1TWF - chains C and K of the 10 polymer chains in the assembly; structure by X-ray diffraction, 2.30 A resolution.

== Chain C ==
Protein: DNA-directed RNA polymerase II 45 kDa polypeptide
Organism: Saccharomyces cerevisiae
Notes: EC 2.7.7.6
UniProt: P16370 (RPB3_YEAST); residue numbers follow UniProt; this construct covers 1-318
Amino-acid sequence (318 residues; row label = number of the first residue in the row):
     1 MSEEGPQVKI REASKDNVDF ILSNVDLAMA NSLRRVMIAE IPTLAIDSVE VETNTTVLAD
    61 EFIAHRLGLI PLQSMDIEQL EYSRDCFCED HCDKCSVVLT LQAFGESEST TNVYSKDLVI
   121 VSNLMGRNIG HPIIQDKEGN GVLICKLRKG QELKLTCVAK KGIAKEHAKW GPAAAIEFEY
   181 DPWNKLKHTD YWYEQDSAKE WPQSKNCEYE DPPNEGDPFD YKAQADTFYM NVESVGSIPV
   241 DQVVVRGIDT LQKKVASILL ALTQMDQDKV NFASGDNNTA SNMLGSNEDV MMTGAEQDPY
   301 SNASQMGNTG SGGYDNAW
Unresolved in the structure: 1-2, 269-318
Metal / ion sites: Zn2+: Cys-86, Cys-88, Cys-92, Cys-95
UniProt features mapped onto this chain:
  - binding site (Zn(2+)): Cys-86, Cys-88, Cys-92, Cys-95
  - modified residue: Ser-2 (N-acetylserine)

== Chain K ==
Protein: DNA-directed RNA polymerase II 13.6 kDa polypeptide
Organism: Saccharomyces cerevisiae
Notes: EC 2.7.7.6
UniProt: P38902 (RPB11_YEAST); residues 1-120 here = UniProt positions 1-120
Amino-acid sequence (120 residues; row label = number of the first residue in the row):
     1 MNAPDRFELF LLGEGESKLK IDPDTKAPNA VVITFEKEDH TLGNLIRAEL LNDRKVLFAA
    61 YKVEHPFFAR FKLRIQTTEG YDPKDALKNA CNSIINKLGA LKTNFETEWN LQTLAADDAF
Unresolved in the structure: 115-120

== Interface between chain C and chain K ==
Residue-residue contacts (75; chain C residue first):
  Glu-3(C) / Thr-103(K)
  Glu-3(C) / Asn-104(K)
  Glu-4(C) / Ala-100(K)
  Pro-6(C) / Lys-97(K)
  Pro-6(C) / Leu-101(K)  hydrophobic
  Pro-6(C) / Asn-104(K)
  Gln-7(C) / Asn-104(K)  hydrogen bond
  Val-8(C) / Leu-101(K)  hydrophobic
  Val-8(C) / Asn-104(K)
  Val-8(C) / Phe-105(K)  hydrophobic
  Val-8(C) / Glu-108(K)
  Ile-10(C) / Glu-108(K)
  Ile-10(C) / Trp-109(K)  hydrophobic
  Ile-10(C) / Gln-112(K)
  Ala-13(C) / Trp-109(K)  hydrophobic
  Ala-13(C) / Leu-114(K)
  Ser-14(C) / Trp-109(K)
  Ser-14(C) / Leu-114(K)  hydrogen bond (backbone-backbone)
  Val-18(C) / Trp-109(K)  hydrophobic
  Leu-22(C) / Leu-101(K)  hydrophobic
  Asp-26(C) / Asn-52(K)  hydrogen bond
  Asp-26(C) / Lys-97(K)  salt bridge
  Ala-28(C) / Asn-44(K)
  Ala-28(C) / Ala-48(K)  hydrophobic
  Met-29(C) / Leu-45(K)  hydrophobic
  Met-29(C) / Lys-97(K)
  Met-29(C) / Leu-98(K)  hydrophobic
  Ser-32(C) / Thr-41(K)  hydrogen bond (side chain-backbone)
  Ser-32(C) / Leu-45(K)
  Arg-35(C) / Asp-39(K)  salt bridge
  Arg-35(C) / His-40(K)
  Arg-35(C) / Thr-41(K)  hydrogen bond
  Val-36(C) / Thr-41(K)
  Arg-84(C) / Phe-10(K)
  Arg-84(C) / Leu-11(K)
  Lys-165(C) / Arg-6(K)  hydrogen bond (backbone-side chain)
  Lys-165(C) / Leu-9(K)
  Lys-165(C) / Asp-39(K)  salt bridge
  Glu-166(C) / Arg-6(K)  hydrogen bond (backbone-side chain)
  Glu-166(C) / Phe-10(K)
  His-167(C) / Arg-6(K)
  Asp-241(C) / Phe-105(K)
  Asp-241(C) / Trp-109(K)  hydrogen bond
  Val-244(C) / Phe-105(K)  hydrophobic
  Val-245(C) / Lys-102(K)
  Val-245(C) / Phe-105(K)  hydrophobic
  Val-245(C) / Glu-106(K)
  Ile-248(C) / Leu-98(K)
  Ile-248(C) / Leu-101(K)  hydrophobic
  Ile-248(C) / Lys-102(K)
  Asp-249(C) / Lys-102(K)  salt bridge
  Leu-251(C) / Thr-41(K)
  Leu-251(C) / Leu-45(K)  hydrophobic
  Leu-251(C) / Leu-98(K)  hydrophobic
  Gln-252(C) / Ile-95(K)  hydrogen bond (side chain-backbone)
  Gln-252(C) / Leu-98(K)
  Gln-252(C) / Gly-99(K)
  Lys-254(C) / Glu-38(K)  salt bridge
  Val-255(C) / Cys-91(K)
  Val-255(C) / Ile-94(K)  hydrophobic
  Val-255(C) / Ile-95(K)  hydrophobic
  Ala-256(C) / Ile-95(K)  hydrophobic
  Ile-258(C) / Leu-19(K)  hydrophobic
  Ile-258(C) / Phe-35(K)  hydrophobic
  Ile-258(C) / Leu-42(K)  hydrophobic
  Ile-258(C) / Ile-46(K)  hydrophobic
  Ile-258(C) / Cys-91(K)  hydrophobic
  Leu-259(C) / Lys-88(K)
  Leu-259(C) / Cys-91(K)  hydrophobic
  Leu-259(C) / Asn-92(K)
  Leu-259(C) / Ile-95(K)  hydrophobic
  Ala-261(C) / Leu-19(K)  hydrophobic
  Leu-262(C) / Lys-88(K)
  Met-265(C) / Leu-19(K)
  Met-265(C) / Ile-21(K)  hydrophobic
Also at the interface, not in a pair above, chain C (41 interface residues in all): Lys-9, Lys-15, Asn-31, Leu-33, Glu-40, Ala-164
Also at the interface, not in a pair above, chain K (42 interface residues in all): Phe-7, Lys-18, Glu-49, Lys-84, Leu-87, Thr-107

== In short ==
41 residues of chain C and 42 residues of chain K are in contact, with 9 hydrogen bonds and 5 salt bridges.
Among the polar pairs are Asp-26(C)/Lys-97(K), Arg-35(C)/Asp-39(K) and Lys-165(C)/Asp-39(K). Curated
annotation (UniProt) lists 4 Zn2+-binding residues on chain C.
Chain C is DNA-directed RNA polymerase II 45 kDa polypeptide and chain K is DNA-directed RNA polymerase II
13.6 kDa polypeptide, both from Saccharomyces cerevisiae; the structure, RNA polymerase II complexed with UTP
at 2.3 A resolution, was determined by X-ray diffraction, deposited together with 1R9S, 1R9T, 1TWA, 1TWC, 1TWG
and 1TWH.
